4G0V - chains A and C of the 6 polymer chains in the assembly; structure by X-ray diffraction, 2.55 A resolution.

[Chain A]
Protein: DNA topoisomerase 2-beta
From: Homo sapiens
Notes: EC 5.99.1.3; fragment: htop2beta cleavage core
UniProtKB: Q02880 (TOP2B_HUMAN); residues 445-1201 here correspond to UniProt positions 450-1206 (UniProt number = residue number + 5)
Sequence (803 residues; row label = number of the first residue in the row):
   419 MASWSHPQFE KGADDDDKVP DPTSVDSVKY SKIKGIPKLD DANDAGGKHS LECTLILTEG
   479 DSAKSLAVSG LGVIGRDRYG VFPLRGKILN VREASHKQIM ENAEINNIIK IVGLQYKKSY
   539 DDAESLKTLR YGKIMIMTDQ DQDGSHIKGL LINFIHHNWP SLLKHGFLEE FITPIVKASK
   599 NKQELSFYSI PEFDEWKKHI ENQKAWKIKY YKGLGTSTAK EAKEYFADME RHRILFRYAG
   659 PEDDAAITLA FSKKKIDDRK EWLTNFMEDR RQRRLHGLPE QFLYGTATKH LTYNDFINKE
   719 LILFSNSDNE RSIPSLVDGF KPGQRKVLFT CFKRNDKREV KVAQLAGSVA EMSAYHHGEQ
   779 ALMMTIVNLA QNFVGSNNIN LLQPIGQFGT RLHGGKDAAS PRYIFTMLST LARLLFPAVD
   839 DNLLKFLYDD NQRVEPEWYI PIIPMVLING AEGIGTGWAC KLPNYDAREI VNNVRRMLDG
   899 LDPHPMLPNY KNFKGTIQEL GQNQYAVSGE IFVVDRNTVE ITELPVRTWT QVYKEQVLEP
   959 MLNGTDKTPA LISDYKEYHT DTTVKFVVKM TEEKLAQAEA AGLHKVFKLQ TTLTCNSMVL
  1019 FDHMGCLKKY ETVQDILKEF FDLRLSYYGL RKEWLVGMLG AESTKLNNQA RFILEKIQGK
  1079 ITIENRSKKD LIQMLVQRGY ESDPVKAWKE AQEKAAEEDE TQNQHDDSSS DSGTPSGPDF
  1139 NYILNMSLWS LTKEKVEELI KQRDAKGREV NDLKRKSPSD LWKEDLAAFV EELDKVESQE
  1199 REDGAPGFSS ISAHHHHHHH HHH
Disordered / not traced: 419-451, 592-645, 697-706, 1112-1134, 1202-1221
Sequence notes: expression tag (419-444, 1202-1221)
UniProt features mapped onto this chain:
  - region: Lys-1006 to Ser-1015 (Interaction with DNA)
  - motif: Glu-1029 to Phe-1039 (Nuclear export signal)
  - active site: Tyr-821 (O-(5'-phospho-DNA)-tyrosine intermediate)
  - binding site (Mg(2+)): Glu-477, Asp-557, Asp-559
  - site: Lys-505 (Interaction with DNA), Asn-508 (Interaction with DNA), Arg-677 (Interaction with DNA), Lys-678 (Interaction with DNA), Lys-739 (Interaction with DNA), Tyr-773 (Interaction with DNA), Arg-820 (Transition state stabilizer), Ile-872 (Important for DNA bending), Trp-947 (Interaction with DNA)
  - cross-link (Glycyl lysine isopeptide (Lys-Gly)): Lys-595 (interchain with G-Cter in SUMO2), Lys-600 (interchain with G-Cter in SUMO2), Lys-630 (interchain with G-Cter in SUMO2), Lys-638 (interchain with G-Cter in SUMO2), Lys-641 (interchain with G-Cter in SUMO2), Lys-671 (interchain with G-Cter in SUMO2), Lys-707 (interchain with G-Cter in SUMO2), Lys-1087 (interchain with G-Cter in SUMO2)
Bound ions: Mg2+: Asp-557, Asp-559
Residues lining bound ligands: mitoxantrone (MIX; 1,4-dihydroxy-5,8-bis({2-[(2-hydroxyethyl)amino]ethyl}amino)-9,10-anthracenedione): Arg-503, Gly-504, Lys-505, Ile-506, Leu-507, Asn-520, Glu-522, Gln-778, Met-782
From the paper describing this entry:
  - binding site for mitoxantrone: Arg-503, Gly-504, Asn-520, Glu-522, Gln-778
  - binding site for the 12-nt DNA strand: Tyr-821
  - specificity-determining residues: Gln-778, Ala-816 (by similarity / conservation)
  - binding site for the 12-nt DNA strand: Tyr-821
  - conformationally variable residues (side-chain flip): Arg-503

[Chain C]
Molecule: 8-nt DNA strand
Sequence (8 nucleotides; each row starts with the number of its first residue):
     1 AGCCGAGC

[Interface between chain A and chain C]
Residue-residue contacts (26):
  Glu-477(A) with DC8(C), phosphate contact
  Gly-504(A) with DC8(C), base contact
  Lys-505(A) with DG7(C), base contact; DC8(C), hydrogen bond to the base
  Asp-561(A) with DG7(C), phosphate contact; DC8(C), sugar contact
  Ile-565(A) with DC8(C), phosphate contact
  Arg-729(A) with DA6(C), sugar contact; DG7(C), sugar contact
  Lys-739(A) with DG5(C), sugar contact; DA6(C), salt bridge to the phosphate
  Gln-742(A) with DA6(C), phosphate contact
  Tyr-773(A) with DG7(C), hydrogen bond to the phosphate
  His-775(A) with DG7(C), hydrogen bond to the phosphate; DC8(C), salt bridge to the phosphate
  Gly-776(A) with DC8(C), hydrogen bond to the phosphate
  Gln-778(A) with DC8(C), base contact
  Thr-783(A) with DA6(C), hydrogen bond to the phosphate
  Asn-786(A) with DG5(C), hydrogen bond to the phosphate
  Lys-814(A) with DC4(C), phosphate contact
  Glu-870(A) with DG5(C), sugar contact
  Ile-872(A) with DC4(C), base contact; DG5(C), base contact
  Arg-945(A) with DC4(C), phosphate contact; DG5(C), salt bridge to the phosphate
  Trp-947(A) with DC4(C), hydrogen bond to the phosphate
Interface residues without a listed pair, chain A (22 interface residues in all): Gly-741, His-774, Ala-779

[Overview]
22 residues of chain A and 5 residues of chain C are in contact; the contacts include 7 hydrogen bonds and 3
salt bridges. Polar pairs include Lys-505(A)/DC8(C), Tyr-773(A)/DG7(C) and His-775(A)/DG7(C). From the paper:
a binding site for mitoxantrone at Arg-503(A), Gly-504(A) and Asn-520(A) among others; a binding site for the
12-nt DNA strand at Tyr-821(A).
Chain A is DNA topoisomerase 2-beta (Homo sapiens) and chain C is an 8-nt DNA strand; the structure, Human
topoisomerase iibeta in complex with DNA and mitoxantrone, was determined by X-ray diffraction (same
publication as 4J3N, 4G0U and 4G0W).
